PDB entry 7BM9 | X-ray diffraction, 1.80 A resolution | chains A and B

# Chain A
Molecule: 14-3-3 protein sigma
Source organism: Homo sapiens
Reference sequence: P31947 (1433S_HUMAN); residue numbers follow UniProt; this construct covers 1-248
Amino-acid sequence (253 residues; row label = number of the first residue in the row; numbers below 1 keep their minus sign (Gly-4 is residue -4)):
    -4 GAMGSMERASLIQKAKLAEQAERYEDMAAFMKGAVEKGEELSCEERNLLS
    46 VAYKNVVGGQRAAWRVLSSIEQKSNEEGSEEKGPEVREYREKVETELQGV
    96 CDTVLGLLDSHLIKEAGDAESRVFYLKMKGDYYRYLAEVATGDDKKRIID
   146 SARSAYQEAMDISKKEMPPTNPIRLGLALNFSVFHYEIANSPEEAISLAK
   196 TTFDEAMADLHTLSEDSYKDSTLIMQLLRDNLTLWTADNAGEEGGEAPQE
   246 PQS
Unresolved in the structure: 232-248
Sequence notes: expression tag (-4 to 0)
Modified positions: Cys38 (S-hydroxycysteine; CSO)
UniProt features mapped onto this chain:
  - site (Interaction with phosphoserine on interacting protein): Arg56, Arg129
  - modified residue (Phosphoserine): Ser5, Ser74, Ser248
Metal / ion sites: Mg2+ site 1 near Glu2 (its only coordinating residue here); Mg2+ site 2: Glu35, Glu110, Glu188

# Chain B
Molecule: Val-asn-leu-sep-ile
Amino-acid sequence (5 residues; each row starts with the number of its first residue):
   901 VNLSI
Modified positions: Ser904 (phosphoserine; SEP)
From the paper describing this entry:
  - post-translational modification sites: Ser904 (citing earlier work)

# How chain A and chain B interact
Pairs across the interface - 21 pairs, chain A then chain B:
  Lys49(A) with Ser904(B); Ile905(B)
  Arg56(A) with Ser904(B)
  Lys122(A) with Ile905(B), hydrogen bond (side chain-backbone)
  Arg129(A) with Ser904(B)
  Tyr130(A) with Ser904(B)
  Gly171(A) with Ile905(B)
  Leu174(A) with Leu903(B); Ser904(B); Ile905(B)
  Asn175(A) with Ser904(B); Ile905(B), hydrogen bond (side chain-backbone)
  Val178(A) with Asn902(B); Leu903(B)
  Glu182(A) with Asn902(B), hydrogen bond
  Ile219(A) with Ile905(B), hydrophobic
  Asp225(A) with Leu903(B)
  Asn226(A) with Asn902(B); Leu903(B), hydrogen bond (side chain-backbone)
  Leu229(A) with Val901(B)
  Trp230(A) with Asn902(B), hydrogen bond
Also at the interface, not in a pair above, chain A (18 interface residues in all): Asp126, Tyr181, Leu222
The authors on this interface:
  - interface residues, chain A: Lys49(A), Arg56(A), Arg129(A), Tyr130(A)

# In short
Chain A and chain B form an interface of 18 and 5 residues respectively, with 5 hydrogen bonds. Polar pairs
include Lys122(A)-Ile905(B), Asn175(A)-Ile905(B) and Glu182(A)-Asn902(B). The Mg2+ site 2 is built by
Glu35(A), Glu110(A) and Glu188(A). The paper reports interface residues Lys49(A), Arg56(A) and Arg129(A) among
others; a modification site at Ser904(B).
Here chain A is 14-3-3 protein sigma (Homo sapiens) and chain B is Val-asn-leu-sep-ile. Entry 7BM9 (Crystal
structure of 14-3-3 sigma in complex with CIP2ApS904 peptide) was determined by X-ray diffraction (same
publication as 7BMC).
